Entry 8HAY (X-ray diffraction, 2.74 A resolution); this record covers chains A and C.

Chain A (and C):
Protein: btDPP4
Source organism: Bacteroides thetaiotaomicron
Notes: chain C of this document is another copy of the same molecule, construct and numbering; everything in this record applies to it too
Chain sequence (714 residues; row label = number of the first residue in the row):
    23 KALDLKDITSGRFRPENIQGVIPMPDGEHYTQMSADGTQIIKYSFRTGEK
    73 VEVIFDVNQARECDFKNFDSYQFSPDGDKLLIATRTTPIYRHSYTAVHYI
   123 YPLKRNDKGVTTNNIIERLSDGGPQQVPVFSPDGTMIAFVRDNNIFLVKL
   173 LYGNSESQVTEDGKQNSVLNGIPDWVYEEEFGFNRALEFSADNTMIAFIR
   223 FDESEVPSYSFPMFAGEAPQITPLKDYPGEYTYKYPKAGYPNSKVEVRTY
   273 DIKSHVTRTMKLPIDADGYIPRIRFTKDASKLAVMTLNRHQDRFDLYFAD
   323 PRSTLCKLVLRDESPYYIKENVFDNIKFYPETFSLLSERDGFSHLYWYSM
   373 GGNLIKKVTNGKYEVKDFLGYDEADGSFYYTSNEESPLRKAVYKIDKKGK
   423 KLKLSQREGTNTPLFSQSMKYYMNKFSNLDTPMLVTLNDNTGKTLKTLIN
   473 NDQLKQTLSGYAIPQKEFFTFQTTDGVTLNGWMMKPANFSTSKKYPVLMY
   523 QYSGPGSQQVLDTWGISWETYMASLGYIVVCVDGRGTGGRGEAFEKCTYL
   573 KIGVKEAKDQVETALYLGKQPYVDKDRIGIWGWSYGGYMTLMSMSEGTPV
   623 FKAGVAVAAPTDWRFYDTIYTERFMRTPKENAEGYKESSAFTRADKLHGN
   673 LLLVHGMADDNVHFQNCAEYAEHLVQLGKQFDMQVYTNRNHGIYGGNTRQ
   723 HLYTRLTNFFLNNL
Residues lining bound ligands: KYL ((1R)-1-[[4-[5-[[(1R)-6,7-dimethoxy-2-methyl-3,4-dihydro-1H-isoquinolin-1-yl]methyl]-2-methoxy-phenoxy]phenyl]methyl]-6,7-dimethoxy-2-methyl-3,4-dihydro-1H-isoquinoline): R113, E201, Y524, Q531, W605, S606, Y642, N683, H713, G714, Y716, R721, Y725

Chain A / chain C interface:
Pairs across the interface (95):
  P229(A) with Y249(C)
  S230(A) with Y249(C)
  Y231(A) with P250(C)
  P234(A) with P234(C), hydrophobic
  F236(A) with Q687(C); E691(C)
  A237(A) with E691(C), hydrogen bond (backbone-side chain)
  G238(A) with E691(C), hydrogen bond (backbone-side chain)
  E239(A) with E694(C); H695(C), salt bridge; Q698(C)
  A240(A) with Q698(C)
  L246(A) with E691(C)
  K247(A) with R636(C), hydrogen bond (backbone-side chain); F637(C)
  D248(A) with K259(C); Y262(C), hydrogen bond; R636(C), salt bridge; Q687(C), hydrogen bond (backbone-side chain)
  Y249(A) with P229(C); Y257(C), hydrogen bond (side chain-backbone); P258(C); K259(C), hydrogen bond (side chain-backbone); Y262(C), hydrophobic
  P250(A) with Y231(C); Q687(C)
  Y257(A) with Y249(C), hydrogen bond (backbone-side chain)
  P258(A) with Y249(C)
  K259(A) with D248(C); Y249(C), hydrogen bond (backbone-side chain)
  Y262(A) with D248(C), hydrogen bond; Y249(C), hydrophobic
  R636(A) with K247(C), hydrogen bond (side chain-backbone); D248(C), salt bridge
  F637(A) with K247(C)
  M679(A) with F686(C), hydrophobic
  F686(A) with M679(C), hydrophobic
  Q687(A) with F236(C); D248(C), hydrogen bond (side chain-backbone)
  A690(A) with F236(C), hydrophobic; T709(C), hydrogen bond (backbone-side chain)
  E691(A) with F236(C); A237(C), hydrogen bond (side chain-backbone); G238(C), hydrogen bond (side chain-backbone)
  E694(A) with G238(C); E239(C); T709(C); R711(C), salt bridge
  H695(A) with E239(C), salt bridge
  V697(A) with Y708(C), hydrophobic; N719(C); H723(C)
  Q698(A) with E239(C); A240(C); R711(C); G717(C), hydrogen bond (side chain-backbone); G718(C); N719(C), hydrogen bond (side chain-backbone); T720(C)
  G700(A) with N719(C)
  K701(A) with H723(C), hydrogen bond (backbone-side chain)
  Q702(A) with H723(C), hydrogen bond (side chain-backbone); T726(C); R727(C); N730(C)
  F703(A) with Q706(C); H723(C); R727(C)
  D704(A) with D704(C); R727(C), salt bridge
  M705(A) with D704(C); M705(C), hydrogen bond (backbone-backbone); V707(C)
  Q706(A) with F703(C); M705(C)
  V707(A) with M705(C)
  Y708(A) with V697(C), hydrophobic
  T709(A) with A690(C), hydrogen bond (side chain-backbone)
  R711(A) with E694(C), salt bridge; Q698(C)
  G717(A) with Q698(C), hydrogen bond (backbone-side chain)
  G718(A) with Q698(C)
  N719(A) with V697(C), hydrogen bond (side chain-backbone); Q698(C), hydrogen bond (backbone-side chain); G700(C)
  T720(A) with Q698(C)
  H723(A) with V697(C); K701(C), hydrogen bond (side chain-backbone); Q702(C), hydrogen bond (backbone-side chain); F703(C)
  T726(A) with Q702(C)
  R727(A) with Q702(C); F703(C); D704(C), salt bridge
  N730(A) with Q702(C)
Also at the interface, not in a pair above, chain A (49 interface residues in all): L696
Also at the interface, not in a pair above, chain C (49 interface residues in all): S230, L246, L696

Overview:
Chain A and chain C each contribute 49 residues to their interface; the contacts include 26 hydrogen bonds and
8 salt bridges. Polar contacts include E239(A)-H695(C), D248(A)-R636(C) and E694(A)-R711(C). Bound to chain A:
compound KYL.
Both chains are btDPP4 (Bacteroides thetaiotaomicron). Entry 8HAY (d4-bound btDPP4) was determined by X-ray
diffraction (same publication as 7Y4F).
